Entry 8RQZ (X-ray diffraction, 2.69 A resolution); this record covers chains B and C of the 4 polymer chains in the assembly.

# Chain B
Protein: Uncharacterized protein YjgD
From: Bacillus subtilis subsp. subtilis str. 168
UniProt: O34681 (YJGD_BACSU); residue numbers follow UniProt; this construct covers 1-186
Sequence (186 residues; row label = number of the first residue in the row):
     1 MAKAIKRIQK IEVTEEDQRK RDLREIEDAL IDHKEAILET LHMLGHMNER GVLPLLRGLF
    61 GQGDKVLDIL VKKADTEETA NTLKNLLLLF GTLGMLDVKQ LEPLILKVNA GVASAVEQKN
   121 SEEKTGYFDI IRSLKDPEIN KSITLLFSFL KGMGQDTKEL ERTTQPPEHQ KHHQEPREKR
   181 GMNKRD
Unresolved in the structure: 1, 119-125, 156-186

# Chain C
Protein: Probable oxidoreductase YjgC
From: Bacillus subtilis subsp. subtilis str. 168
Notes: EC 1.-.-.-
UniProt: O34720 (YJGC_BACSU); numbering as in UniProt (aligned over 1-985)
Sequence (985 residues; numbered 1 to 985; the number before each row is that of its first residue):
     1 MAGKKTITIN GVEMEASEEQ TVLQLLNNSS IEVPQVCYHP SLGPIETCDT CIVSINGELK
    61 RSCSAELKDG DVIDTLSPDV KKAQVIGMDK ILYNHELYCT VCDYNNGGCE IHNTVKEMKI
   121 NHQSIPFDHK PYHKDESHPF YRYDPDQCIL CGRCVEACQD VQVTETLTID WERKRPRVIW
   181 DNDVPINESS CVSCGHCSTV CPCNAMMEKG MEGEAGYLTG INNETLRPMI EITKGVETGY
   241 GSILAISDME SAMRDERIKK TKTVCTYCGV GCSFDVWTKG RDILKVEPQE EAPANGISTC
   301 VKGKFGWDFV NSEERLTKPL IREGDHFREA EWEEALLLIA SKFTELKEAF GPDSLAFITS
   361 SKCTNEESYL MQKLARGVIG TNNVDNCSRY CQSPATAGLF RTVGYGGDSG SITDIAQADL
   421 VLIIGSNTSE SHPVLSTRIK RAHKLRGQKV IVADIRKHEM AERSDLFVQP RAGSDIVWLN
   481 AIAKYLIENG KADERFLRER VNGRDEYVKS LAPYTLEYAE EKTGIDQETL IQMAEMIGQA
   541 DSVCALWAMG VTQHIGGSDT STAISNLLLV TGNYGKPGAG SYPLRGHNNV QGASDFGSMP
   601 DRLPGYEKVT DEQVRQKYER VWGVPLPKEP GMTNHEMIEK IHSGQLKAMY VKGEEMGLVD
   661 SNINHVHAAY EKLDFFVVQD IFLSRTAEFA DVVLPASPSL EKEGTFTNTE RRIQRLYQVF
   721 EPLGESKPDW QIIMEVANKL GAGWLYEHPA DIMEEAAKLS PIYAGVTYER LEGYNSLQWP
   781 VNADGKDSPL LFTERFPFPD GKAILYPVQW TEPKEFGEEY DIHVNNGRLL EHFHEGNLTY
   841 KSKGISEKTP EVFLEISPEL AAERGIQDGT LVRLTSPFGN VKVKCLITDR VKGKEVYLPM
   901 NDSGEAAINL LTGSHADKDT DTPAYKETSA KMEILKHDGI SPLPKINHRN GNPQPQIGVQ
   961 VHKKWARKDY IFPGDAVKRG MGHNG
Unresolved in the structure: 1-3, 979-985
Ion coordination: 2Fe-2S cluster Fe: Cys-37, Cys-48, Cys-51, Cys-63; 4Fe-4S cluster Fe site 1: His-95, Cys-99, Cys-102, Cys-109; 4Fe-4S cluster Fe site 2: Cys-148, Cys-151, Cys-154, Cys-201; 4Fe-4S cluster Fe site 3: Cys-158, Cys-191, Cys-194, Cys-197; 4Fe-4S cluster Fe site 4: Cys-265, Cys-268, Cys-272, Cys-300; molybdenum(IV) ion: Cys-391 (together with hydrosulfuric acid, molybdopterin guanosine dinucleotide)
Ligand contacts:
  - 2Fe-2S cluster (FES): Gln-35, Cys-37, Tyr-38, Glu-46, Thr-47, Cys-48, Asp-49, Thr-50, Cys-51, Arg-61, Cys-63
  - hydrosulfuric acid (H2S): Cys-387, Cys-391, Gln-392, Gly-586, His-587, Val-590
  - molybdopterin guanosine dinucleotide (MGD; 2-amino-5,6-dimercapto-7-methyl-3,7,8a,9-tetrahydro-8-oxa-1,3,9,10-tetraaza-anthracen-4-one guanosine dinucleotide), molecule 1: Cys-268, Lys-302, Cys-391, Gln-392, Ile-424, Gly-425, Ser-426, Asn-427, Thr-428, Glu-430, Ser-431, His-432, Ala-453, Asp-454, Ile-455, Arg-456, His-458, Pro-470, Arg-471, Ala-472, Gly-473, Asp-475, Ala-548, Met-549, Gly-550, His-554, Gly-586, His-587, Asn-825, Asn-826, Gly-827, Arg-828, Leu-829, Leu-830, His-832, Phe-833, His-834, Tyr-897, Lys-926
  - molybdopterin guanosine dinucleotide (MGD), molecule 2: Lys-362, Cys-363, Cys-387, Tyr-390, Cys-391, Met-549, Gln-553, His-587, Lys-652, Gly-653, Glu-654, Glu-655, Met-656, Val-659, Gln-679, Asp-680, Ile-681, Phe-682, Ser-684, Ala-696, Ser-697, Pro-698, Ser-699, Lys-702, Asp-729, Asn-826, Gly-827, Arg-828, Phe-833, His-834, Glu-835, Asn-837, Leu-838, Met-900, Ile-908, Asn-909, Thr-912, Tyr-925, Lys-926
  - malonate ion (MLI), molecule 1: Asn-106, Gly-107, Ser-251, Ala-252, Arg-254, Asp-255, Lys-260
  - malonate ion (MLI), molecule 2: Asn-121, Thr-238, Gly-239, Gly-241, Ser-242
  - malonate ion (MLI), molecule 3: Glu-313, Glu-314, Arg-315, Leu-316, Thr-317, Lys-318, Glu-329
  - malonate ion (MLI), molecule 4: Arg-389, Pro-600, Asp-601, Gly-631, Thr-633, Glu-636, Asp-919, Thr-920
  - malonate ion (MLI), molecule 5: Tyr-405, Pro-780, Ser-788, Leu-790, Leu-791, Phe-792, Thr-793, Arg-795
  - malonate ion (MLI), molecule 6: Glu-835, Tyr-840, Pro-850, Glu-851, Asn-901, Asp-902, Ser-903, Gly-904
  - menaquinone-7 (MQ7): Leu-97, Tyr-98, Cys-99, Thr-100, Val-101, Leu-218, Met-229, Ile-230, Thr-233, Lys-234, Glu-237, Tyr-240, Ile-243, Leu-244, Ile-246, Ser-247
  - 4Fe-4S cluster (SF4), molecule 1: His-95, Glu-96, Leu-97, Tyr-98, Cys-99, Cys-102, Tyr-104, Asn-105, Cys-109, Ile-111, His-112, Gln-147, Cys-203, Asn-204
  - 4Fe-4S cluster (SF4), molecule 2: Tyr-141, Cys-158, Gln-162, Thr-164, Thr-166, Leu-167, Trp-180, Cys-191, Val-192, Ser-193, Cys-194, Gly-195, His-196, Cys-197
  - 4Fe-4S cluster (SF4), molecule 3: Tyr-143, Cys-148, Ile-149, Leu-150, Cys-151, Gly-152, Arg-153, Cys-154, Ile-169, Val-178, Cys-201, Pro-202, Cys-203, Ala-205, Met-206
  - 4Fe-4S cluster (SF4), molecule 4: Cys-265, Tyr-267, Cys-268, Val-270, Gly-271, Cys-272, Phe-274, Thr-299, Cys-300, Lys-302, Gly-303, Pro-433, Val-434

# Chain B / chain C interface
Residue-residue contacts - 31 pairs, chain B then chain C:
  Ala-2(B) / Arg-322(C)
  Ala-2(B) / Tyr-670(C)  hydrogen bond (backbone-backbone)
  Ala-2(B) / Leu-673(C)
  Ala-2(B) / Phe-689(C)  hydrogen bond (backbone-backbone)
  Ala-2(B) / Asp-691(C)
  Lys-3(B) / Arg-322(C)  hydrogen bond (backbone-side chain)
  Lys-3(B) / Glu-671(C)
  Lys-3(B) / Glu-688(C)
  Lys-3(B) / Phe-689(C)
  Ala-4(B) / Arg-685(C)
  Ala-4(B) / Glu-688(C)
  Ala-4(B) / Phe-689(C)  hydrophobic
  Ile-5(B) / Arg-322(C)
  Ile-5(B) / Asp-325(C)
  Ile-5(B) / His-326(C)
  Ile-5(B) / Phe-327(C)  hydrophobic
  Ile-5(B) / Glu-688(C)  hydrogen bond (backbone-backbone)
  Lys-6(B) / Glu-688(C)
  Arg-7(B) / His-326(C)  hydrogen bond
  Arg-7(B) / Phe-327(C)  hydrogen bond (backbone-backbone)
  Ile-8(B) / Leu-320(C)  hydrophobic
  Ile-8(B) / Phe-327(C)
  Gln-9(B) / Glu-323(C)
  Gln-9(B) / His-326(C)  hydrogen bond
  Gln-9(B) / Phe-327(C)  hydrogen bond (backbone-backbone)
  Gln-9(B) / Arg-328(C)
  Gln-9(B) / Glu-329(C)  hydrogen bond (backbone-backbone)
  Lys-10(B) / Glu-329(C)
  Ile-11(B) / Lys-318(C)
  Ile-11(B) / Glu-329(C)  hydrogen bond (backbone-side chain)
  Ile-11(B) / Glu-331(C)
Interface residues without a listed pair, chain C (20 interface residues in all): Gly-324, Ala-330, Leu-683

# Summary
10 residues of chain B face 20 of chain C across their interface; the contacts include 10 hydrogen bonds.
Polar contacts include Lys-3(B)/Arg-322(C), Arg-7(B)/His-326(C) and Gln-9(B)/His-326(C). One malonate ion
molecule is bound between chain B and chain C.
Here chain B is Uncharacterized protein YjgD and chain C is Probable oxidoreductase YjgC, both from Bacillus
subtilis subsp. subtilis str. 168. Entry 8RQZ (Crystal structure of Molybdenum bispyranopterin guanine
dinucleotide formate dehydrogenases ForCE1 from Bacillus subtilis) was determined by X-ray diffraction,
deposited together with 9GZQ and 8RR0.
